PDB entry 7MUY | electron microscopy, 4.60 A resolution (low resolution: residue-level contacts below are approximate; hydrogen-bond / salt-bridge calls are withheld) | chains LC and MC of the 205 polymer chains in the assembly

== Chain LC (and MC) ==
Protein: DotC
Organism: Legionella pneumophila
Notes: chain MC of this document is another copy of the same molecule, construct and numbering; everything in this record applies to it too
UniProtKB: O52184 (O52184_LEGPN); residue numbers follow UniProt; this construct covers 1-303
Amino-acid sequence (303 residues; each row starts with the number of its first residue):
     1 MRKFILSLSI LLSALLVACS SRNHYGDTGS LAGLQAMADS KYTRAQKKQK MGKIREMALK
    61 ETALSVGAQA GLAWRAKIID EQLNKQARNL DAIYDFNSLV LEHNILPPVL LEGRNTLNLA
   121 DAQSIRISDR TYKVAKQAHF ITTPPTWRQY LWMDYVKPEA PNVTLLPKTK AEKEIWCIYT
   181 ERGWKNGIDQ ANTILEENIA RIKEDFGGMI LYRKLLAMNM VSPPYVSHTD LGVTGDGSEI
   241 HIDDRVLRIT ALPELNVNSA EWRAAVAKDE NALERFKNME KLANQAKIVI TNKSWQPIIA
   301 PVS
Unresolved in the structure: 1-59, 269-303
From the paper describing this entry:
  - post-translational modification sites: Cys19 (citing earlier work)

== How chain LC and chain MC interact ==
Contacting residue pairs (45):
  Ala138(LC) - Gln123(MC)
  His139(LC) - Ala122(MC)
  His139(LC) - Gln123(MC)
  Phe140(LC) - Leu119(MC)
  Phe140(LC) - Gln123(MC)
  Phe140(LC) - Ser124(MC)
  Phe140(LC) - Ile125(MC)
  Val233(LC) - Val257(MC)
  Val233(LC) - Trp262(MC)
  Gly235(LC) - Val257(MC)
  Gly237(LC) - Glu254(MC)
  Gly237(LC) - Leu255(MC)
  Ser238(LC) - Lys133(MC)
  Ser238(LC) - Val134(MC)
  Ser238(LC) - Leu255(MC)
  Glu239(LC) - Tyr132(MC)
  Glu239(LC) - Lys133(MC)
  Glu239(LC) - Leu255(MC)
  Ile240(LC) - Thr131(MC)
  Ile240(LC) - Tyr132(MC)
  Ile240(LC) - Leu255(MC)
  His241(LC) - Arg126(MC)
  His241(LC) - Ser128(MC)
  His241(LC) - Arg130(MC)
  His241(LC) - Thr131(MC)
  Ile242(LC) - Ser128(MC)
  Ile242(LC) - Asp129(MC)
  Ile242(LC) - Arg130(MC)
  Asp243(LC) - Ile127(MC)
  Asp243(LC) - Ser128(MC)
  Asp243(LC) - Asp129(MC)
  Asp244(LC) - Arg126(MC)
  Asp244(LC) - Ile127(MC)
  Asp244(LC) - Ser128(MC)
  Arg245(LC) - Arg126(MC)
  Arg245(LC) - Ile127(MC)
  Arg245(LC) - Ser128(MC)
  Arg245(LC) - Asp129(MC)
  Val246(LC) - Ile125(MC)
  Val246(LC) - Arg126(MC)
  Leu247(LC) - Gln123(MC)
  Leu247(LC) - Ser124(MC)
  Leu247(LC) - Ile125(MC)
  Arg248(LC) - Gln123(MC)
  Ile249(LC) - Gln123(MC)
Interface residues without a listed pair, chain LC (20 interface residues in all): Asp236, Leu252

== Overview ==
Chain LC and chain MC form an interface of 20 and 18 residues respectively. The paper reports a modification
site at Cys19(LC).
Chain LC and chain MC are both DotC (Legionella pneumophila); the structure, Reconstruction of the Legionella
pneumophila Dot/Icm T4SS 3DVA Map 5, was determined by electron microscopy (same publication as 7MUC, 7MUD,
7MUE, 7MUQ, 7MUS, 7MUV and 7MUW).
